Entry 9CL4 (electron microscopy, 2.61 A resolution); this record covers chains Ba and Cc of the 9 polymer chains in the assembly.

# Chain Ba
Molecule: Particulate methane monooxygenase gamma subunit
From: Methylococcus capsulatus str. Bath
Notes: EC 1.14.13.25
Reference sequence: Q603F1 (Q603F1_METCA); residues 42-280 here correspond to UniProt positions 13-251 (UniProt number = residue number - 29)
Chain sequence (239 residues; each row starts with the number of its first residue):
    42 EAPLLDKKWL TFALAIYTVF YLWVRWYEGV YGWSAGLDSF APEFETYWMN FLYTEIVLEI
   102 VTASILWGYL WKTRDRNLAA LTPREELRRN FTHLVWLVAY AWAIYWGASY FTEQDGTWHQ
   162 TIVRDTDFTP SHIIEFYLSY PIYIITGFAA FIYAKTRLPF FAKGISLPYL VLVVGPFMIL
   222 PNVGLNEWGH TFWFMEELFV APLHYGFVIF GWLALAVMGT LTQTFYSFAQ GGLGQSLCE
Metal / ion sites: Cu ion: Asn227, His231, His245
Residues lining bound ligands:
  - A1A0P ((2R)-3-{[(R)-(2-aminoethoxy)(hydroxy)phosphoryl]oxy}-2-(hexadecanoyloxy)propyl (9Z)-heptadec-9-enoate), molecule 1: Leu46, Lys48, Leu51, Leu55, Trp143
  - A1A0P, molecule 2: Lys49, Trp50, Phe53, Leu99, Thr103, Ile106, Leu107, Tyr110
  - A1A0P, molecule 3: Trp50, Phe53, Ala54, Ile57, Tyr58, Phe61, Thr103, Leu107, Tyr110, Leu111, Glu126, Arg129, Arg130, Thr133, Val136, Trp137, Ile183, Thr187, Tyr194, Arg198
  - A1A0P, molecule 4: Thr59, Leu63, Arg66, Trp67, Gly70, Val71, Trp143, Tyr146, Trp147, Tyr151
  - A1A0P, molecule 5: Val60, Phe61, Trp64, Tyr68, Tyr72, Thr87, Tyr88, Asn91, Phe92, Thr95, Glu96, Leu99, Glu100, Leu179, Ile183
  - A1A0P, molecule 6: Ser80, Phe81, Leu93, Tyr94, Ile97, Ile101, Asp168, Phe169, Tyr178, Leu221, Pro222, Val224
  - A1A0P, molecule 7: Ile97, Glu100, Trp108, Tyr178, Pro182, Ile185, Ile186, Leu221
  - A1A0P, molecule 8: Ile101, Ser105, Trp108, Trp112, Ile193
  - A1A0P, molecule 9: Trp108, Trp112, Phe189, Phe192, Ile193, Lys196, Ile206, Leu211, Val214, Val215
  - A1A0P, molecule 10: Leu208, Leu211, Val212, Val215, Gly216, Met219, Phe251, Trp253, Leu254
  - A1A0P, molecule 11: Asn223, Leu226, Trp229, Phe233, Trp234, Gly247, Ile250, Phe251
  - A1A0P, molecule 12: Trp234, Phe235, Pro243, Tyr246
  - A1A0P, molecule 13: Phe235, Leu239, Val241, Ala242, Pro243, Tyr246, Ile250, Trp253

# Chain Cc
Molecule: Particulate methane monooxygenase beta subunit
From: Methylococcus capsulatus str. Bath
Notes: EC 1.14.18.3
Reference sequence: Q607G3 (PMOA_METCA); residues 13-253 here correspond to UniProt positions 6-246 (UniProt number = residue number - 7)
Chain sequence (241 residues; numbered 13 to 253; the number before each row is that of its first residue):
    13 SAVRSHAEAV QVSRTIDWMA LFVVFFVIVG SYHIHAMLTM GDWDFWSDWK DRRLWVTVTP
    73 IVLVTFPAAV QSYLWERYRL PWGATVCVLG LLLGEWINRY FNFWGWTYFP INFVFPASLV
   133 PGAIILDTVL MLSGSYLFTA IVGAMGWGLI FYPGNWPIIA PLHVPVEYNG MLMSIADIQG
   193 YNYVRTGTPE YIRMVEKGTL RTFGKDVAPV SAFFSAFMSI LIYFMWHFIG RWFSNERFLQ
   253 S
Residues lining bound ligands:
  - A1A0P ((2R)-3-{[(R)-(2-aminoethoxy)(hydroxy)phosphoryl]oxy}-2-(hexadecanoyloxy)propyl (9Z)-heptadec-9-enoate), molecule 1: Gln23, Thr27, Trp30, Met31, Leu33, Phe34, Phe37, Phe38
  - A1A0P, molecule 2: Arg26, Trp30, Leu33, Phe37, Leu105
  - A1A0P, molecule 3: Phe38, Ile109, Phe113, Gly117, Trp118, Tyr120
  - A1A0P, molecule 4: His47, Thr51, Trp55, Leu66, Thr69, Val70, Ile73, Val74, Thr77, Met206, Thr211, Phe226, Phe229, Met230, Leu233, Ile234
  - A1A0P, molecule 5: Arg64, Ile137, Val154, Met157, Gly158, Leu161, Ile162, Tyr164, Pro165, Trp168, Ala220, Pro221, Ala224, Phe225
  - A1A0P, molecule 6: Val141, Leu144, Ser145, Phe150, Val154
  - A1A0P, molecule 7: Ser145, Ser147, Leu149, Phe150, Ile153
  - A1A0P, molecule 8: Leu149, Leu233, Ile234, Phe236, Met237, Trp238, Phe240, Ile241, Arg243, Trp244, Phe245, Arg249, Phe250, Leu251, Gln252, Ser253
  - A1A0P, molecule 9: Met157, Gly216, Lys217, Asp218, Pro221, Val222, Phe225
  - A1A0P, molecule 10: Lys217, Pro221, Phe225

# How chain Ba and chain Cc interact
Pairs across the interface (148):
  Glu42(Ba) with Arg16(Cc), salt bridge
  Leu45(Ba) with Glu20(Cc); Val24(Cc), hydrophobic
  Leu46(Ba) with Thr27(Cc); Met31(Cc), hydrophobic
  Leu55(Ba) with Phe34(Cc), hydrophobic
  Arg66(Ba) with Phe113(Cc), hydrogen bond (side chain-backbone); Asn114(Cc), hydrogen bond; Gly117(Cc); Trp118(Cc)
  Glu69(Ba) with Trp118(Cc)
  Gly70(Ba) with Trp118(Cc)
  Trp74(Ba) with Trp118(Cc)
  Pro124(Ba) with Ala14(Cc)
  Arg125(Ba) with Ala14(Cc), hydrogen bond (side chain-backbone); Arg16(Cc); Glu20(Cc), salt bridge
  Phe132(Ba) with Val24(Cc), hydrophobic; Thr27(Cc); Ile28(Cc), hydrophobic
  Leu135(Ba) with Met31(Cc), hydrophobic
  Val136(Ba) with Met31(Cc), hydrophobic
  Leu138(Ba) with Val35(Cc)
  Val139(Ba) with Phe34(Cc), hydrophobic; Val35(Cc), hydrophobic
  Ala142(Ba) with Val35(Cc); Phe38(Cc); Val39(Cc), hydrophobic
  Trp143(Ba) with Phe34(Cc), hydrophobic; Phe38(Cc), hydrophobic
  Tyr146(Ba) with Phe38(Cc), hydrophobic; Val41(Cc), hydrophobic; Ile109(Cc)
  Ala149(Ba) with Gly42(Cc); Ile46(Cc); Met49(Cc)
  Ser150(Ba) with Val41(Cc); His45(Cc), hydrogen bond
  Tyr151(Ba) with Ile109(Cc), hydrophobic; Asn110(Cc); Asn114(Cc), hydrogen bond
  Thr153(Ba) with Ile46(Cc); Met49(Cc)
  Glu154(Ba) with His45(Cc), salt bridge; Met49(Cc); Phe57(Cc); Glu107(Cc); Asn110(Cc), hydrogen bond; Arg111(Cc), salt bridge; Phe115(Cc)
  Gln155(Ba) with Asn110(Cc), hydrogen bond (backbone-side chain); Asn114(Cc), hydrogen bond; Trp118(Cc)
  Thr158(Ba) with Asn110(Cc); Phe115(Cc); Thr119(Cc)
  Trp159(Ba) with Trp118(Cc), hydrophobic
  His160(Ba) with Gly199(Cc)
  Gln161(Ba) with Asp54(Cc), hydrogen bond; Phe57(Cc); Trp58(Cc); Arg197(Cc); Thr198(Cc); Gly199(Cc), hydrogen bond (backbone-backbone); Thr200(Cc), hydrogen bond
  Thr162(Ba) with Thr119(Cc); Phe121(Cc); Thr198(Cc), hydrogen bond (backbone-side chain)
  Ile163(Ba) with Gly199(Cc)
  Val164(Ba) with Thr198(Cc)
  Tyr181(Ba) with Ile46(Cc)
  Phe201(Ba) with Phe250(Cc)
  Lys204(Ba) with Phe250(Cc); Gln252(Cc)
  Gly205(Ba) with Phe250(Cc); Leu251(Cc)
  Ile206(Ba) with Phe250(Cc); Leu251(Cc), hydrogen bond (backbone-backbone); Gln252(Cc); Ser253(Cc)
  Ser207(Ba) with Arg249(Cc); Phe250(Cc)
  Leu208(Ba) with Asn247(Cc); Arg249(Cc), hydrogen bond (backbone-backbone); Leu251(Cc), hydrophobic
  Pro209(Ba) with Asn247(Cc); Arg249(Cc)
  Glu237(Ba) with Tyr203(Cc); Ile204(Cc)
  Glu238(Ba) with Gly199(Cc)
  Leu239(Ba) with Asp54(Cc); Ile204(Cc), hydrophobic; Met206(Cc), hydrophobic
  Phe240(Ba) with Met49(Cc), hydrophobic; Leu50(Cc); Asp54(Cc), hydrogen bond (backbone-side chain)
  Val241(Ba) with Leu50(Cc); Thr51(Cc); Met52(Cc); Gly53(Cc); Asp54(Cc), hydrogen bond (backbone-side chain)
  His245(Ba) with Leu50(Cc)
  Tyr246(Ba) with Leu50(Cc)
  Phe248(Ba) with Leu50(Cc), hydrophobic
  Val249(Ba) with His47(Cc); Leu50(Cc), hydrophobic
  Gly252(Ba) with Ser43(Cc)
  Trp253(Ba) with His47(Cc), hydrogen bond; Phe78(Cc); Trp238(Cc), hydrophobic; Phe245(Cc)
  Leu254(Ba) with Phe245(Cc), hydrophobic
  Ala255(Ba) with Val39(Cc); Ser43(Cc)
  Leu256(Ba) with Phe78(Cc), hydrophobic; Trp238(Cc), hydrophobic; Phe245(Cc), hydrophobic
  Ala257(Ba) with Phe245(Cc)
  Val258(Ba) with Val39(Cc), hydrophobic
  Met259(Ba) with Ala81(Cc); Tyr85(Cc), hydrogen bond (backbone-side chain); Gly242(Cc); Ser246(Cc)
  Gly260(Ba) with Phe245(Cc)
  Leu262(Ba) with Val36(Cc), hydrophobic
  Thr263(Ba) with Tyr85(Cc), hydrogen bond; Arg89(Cc); Tyr90(Cc); Glu248(Cc)
  Gln264(Ba) with Glu248(Cc); Arg249(Cc); Phe250(Cc)
  Phe266(Ba) with Ile28(Cc), hydrophobic; Ala32(Cc), hydrophobic; Tyr90(Cc)
  Tyr267(Ba) with Arg89(Cc), hydrogen bond; Glu248(Cc)
  Phe269(Ba) with Ile28(Cc), hydrophobic
  Gly272(Ba) with Ala14(Cc)
  Leu274(Ba) with Val15(Cc), hydrophobic; Ala21(Cc), hydrophobic; Val24(Cc), hydrophobic
  Ser277(Ba) with Val15(Cc); His18(Cc)
  Leu278(Ba) with His18(Cc); Ala21(Cc); Val22(Cc), hydrophobic; Ser25(Cc)
Other interface residues (no listed pair), chain Ba (75 interface residues in all): Gly73, Leu128, Ile145, Phe202, Leu211, Val212, Gly273, Glu280
Other interface residues (no listed pair), chain Cc (71 interface residues in all): Ser13, Trp55, Trp61, Val82, Gly106

# Overview
75 residues of chain Ba face 71 of chain Cc across their interface; the contacts include 20 hydrogen bonds and
4 salt bridges. Among the polar pairs are Glu42(Ba)-Arg16(Cc), Arg125(Ba)-Glu20(Cc) and Glu154(Ba)-His45(Cc).
4 compound A1A0P molecules are bound between chain Ba and chain Cc.
Here chain Ba is Particulate methane monooxygenase gamma subunit and chain Cc is Particulate methane
monooxygenase beta subunit, both from Methylococcus capsulatus str. Bath. Entry 9CL4 (Particulate methane
monooxygenase in crosslinked, washed native membranes) was determined by electron microscopy together with
9CL1, 9CL2, 9CL3, 9CL5 and 9CL6 from the same study.
